6O5F - chains A and D of the 4 polymer chains in the assembly; structure by X-ray diffraction, 2.50 A resolution.

[Chain A]
Name: ATP-dependent RNA helicase DDX3X
Organism: Homo sapiens
Notes: EC 3.6.4.13
UniProt: O00571 (DDX3X_HUMAN); numbering as in UniProt (aligned over 132-607)
Sequence (476 residues; each row starts with the number of its first residue):
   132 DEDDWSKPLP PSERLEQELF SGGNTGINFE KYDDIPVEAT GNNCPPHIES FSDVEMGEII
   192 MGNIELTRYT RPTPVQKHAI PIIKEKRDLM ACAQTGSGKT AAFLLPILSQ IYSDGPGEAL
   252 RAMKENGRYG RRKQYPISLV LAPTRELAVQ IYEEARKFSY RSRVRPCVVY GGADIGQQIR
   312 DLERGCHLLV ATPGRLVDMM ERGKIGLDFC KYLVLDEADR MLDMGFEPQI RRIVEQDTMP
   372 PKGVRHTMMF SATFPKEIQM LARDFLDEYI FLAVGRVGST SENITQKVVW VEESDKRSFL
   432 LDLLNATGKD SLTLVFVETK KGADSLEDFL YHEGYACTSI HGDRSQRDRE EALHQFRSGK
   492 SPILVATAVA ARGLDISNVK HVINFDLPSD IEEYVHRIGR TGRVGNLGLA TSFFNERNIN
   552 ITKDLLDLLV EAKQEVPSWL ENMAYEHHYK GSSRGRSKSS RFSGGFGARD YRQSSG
Disordered / not traced: 132-133, 152-161, 255-263, 406-412, 504-507, 581-607
Curated features (UniProtKB/Swiss-Prot):
  - region: Pro139 to Gly172 (Interaction with CHUK), Ala250 to Arg259 (Involved in stimulation of ATPase activity by DNA and RNA, nucleic acid binding and unwinding and HIV-1 replication)
  - motif: Glu180 to Lys208 (Q motif), Asp347 to Asp350 (DEAD box)
  - binding site (ATP): Tyr200 to Gln207, Ala224 to Thr231
  - modified residue: Ser181 (Phosphoserine), Ser183 (Phosphoserine), Ser240 (Phosphoserine), Ser269 (Phosphoserine), Ser429 (Phosphoserine), Thr438 (Phosphothreonine), Ser442 (Phosphoserine), Ser456 (Phosphoserine), Thr469 (Phosphothreonine), Ser470 (Phosphoserine), Ser520 (Phosphoserine), Thr542 (Phosphothreonine), Ser543 (Phosphoserine), Arg592 (Omega-N-methylarginine), Ser594 (Phosphoserine), Ser605 (Phosphoserine)
  - cross-link: Lys215 (Glycyl lysine isopeptide (Lys-Gly) (interchain with G-Cter in SUMO2))
  - natural variant: Ile214 (I214T: In MRXSSB), Ala233 (A233V: In MRXSSB; deletion: In MRXSSB), Leu235 (L235P: In MRXSSB), Arg294 (R294T: In a breast cancer sample), Val300 (V300F: In MRXSSB), Arg326 (R326H: In MRXSSB), Arg351 (R351Q: In MRXSSB), Arg362 (R362C: In MRXSSB), Arg376 (R376C: In MRXSSB), Leu392 (L392P: In MRXSSB), Gln417 (Q417P: In MRXSSB), Arg475 (R475G: In MRXSSB), 9 further natural variant entries in UniProt
  - mutagenesis: Lys138 (K138R: Partial loss of ubiquitination by RNF39), Pro142 to Glu144 (Loss of interaction with TRAF3, reduced TRAF3 'K-63'-linked autoubiquitination), Ser152 (S152A: Reduces total phosphorylation by 60%. No effect on interaction with IKBKE), Lys162 (K162R: Partial loss of ubiquitination by RNF39), Ser181 (S181A: Greatly impairs phosphorylation by TBK1 and fails to synergize with TBK1 in IFNB1 induction; when associated with A-183; A-240 and A-269), Ser183 (S183A: Greatly impairs phosphorylation by TBK1 and fails to synergize with TBK1 in IFN-beta induction; when associated with A-181; A-240 and A-269), Tyr200 (Y200A: No effect on general translation; when associated with A-207; A-230; A-347 and A-348), Gln207 (Q207A: Does not promote the translation of HIV-1 RNA. No effect on general translation; when associated with A-200; A-230: A-347 and A-348), Lys230 (K230A: No effect on general translation; when associated with A-200; A-207; A-347 and A-348; K230E: Complete loss of ATPase and RNA-unwinding activities. Loss of HIV-1 mRNA nuclear export ...), Ser240 (S240A: Greatly impairs phosphorylation by TBK1 and fails to synergize with TBK1 in IFN-beta induction; when associated with A-181; A-183 and A-269), Ser269 (S269A: Greatly impairs phosphorylation by TBK1 and fails to synergize with TBK1 in IFN-beta induction; when associated with A-181; A-183 and A-240), Thr275 to Glu277 (Increased NF-kappa-B-mediated transcriptional activity, contrary to wild-type which is inhibitory in this experimental setting), 10 further mutagenesis entries in UniProt
What the authors report for this chain:
  - binding site for the 28-nt RNA strand: Ser181, Ser183, Thr201, Arg202, Lys451, Gly473, Arg480, Thr498, His578, His579
  - binding site for the 28-nt RNA strand (chain D): Ser520, Asn551

[Chain D]
Molecule: 28-nt RNA strand
Sequence (28 nucleotides; each row starts with the number of its first residue):
     1 CAAGGUCAUU CGCAAGAGUG GCCUUGCG
Disordered / not traced: 1-3, 28

[How chain A and chain D interact]
Contacting residue pairs (8):
  Glu180(A) - A8(D)  phosphate contact
  Glu180(A) - U9(D)  phosphate contact
  Arg199(A) - G18(D)  sugar contact
  Ser520(A) - U9(D)  hydrogen bond to the sugar
  Ser520(A) - U10(D)  sugar contact
  Asp521(A) - U9(D)  hydrogen bond to the sugar
  Asn551(A) - U10(D)  phosphate contact
  Asn551(A) - C11(D)  phosphate contact
Other interface residues (no listed pair), chain A (6 interface residues in all): Glu196
Other interface residues (no listed pair), chain D (6 interface residues in all): A17

[Overview]
The chain A/chain D interface involves 6 residues from each chain, with 2 hydrogen bonds. Polar pairs include
Ser520(A)-U9(D) and Asp521(A)-U9(D). From the paper: a binding site for the 28-nt RNA strand at Ser181(A),
Ser183(A) and Thr201(A) among others; a binding site for the 28-nt RNA strand (chain D) at Ser520(A) and
Asn551(A).
Chain A is ATP-dependent RNA helicase DDX3X (Homo sapiens) and chain D is a 28-nt RNA strand; the structure,
Crystal structure of DEAD-box RNA helicase DDX3X at pre-unwound state, was determined by X-ray diffraction.
